9EW4 - chains A and P; structure by X-ray diffraction, 1.60 A resolution.

# Chain A
Name: 14-3-3 protein sigma
Source organism: Homo sapiens
UniProt: P31947 (1433S_HUMAN); residue numbers follow UniProt; this construct covers 1-231
Amino-acid sequence (236 residues; numbered -4 to 231; the number before each row is that of its first residue; numbers below 1 keep their minus sign (Gly-4 is residue -4)):
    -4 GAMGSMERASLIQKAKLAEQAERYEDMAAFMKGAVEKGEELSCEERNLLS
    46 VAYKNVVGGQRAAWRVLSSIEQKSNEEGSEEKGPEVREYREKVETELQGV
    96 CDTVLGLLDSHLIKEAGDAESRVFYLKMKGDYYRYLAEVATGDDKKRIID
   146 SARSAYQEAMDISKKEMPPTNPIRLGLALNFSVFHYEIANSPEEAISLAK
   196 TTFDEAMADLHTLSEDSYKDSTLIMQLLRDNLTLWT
Construct notes: expression tag (-4 to 0)
Covalent attachments: compound WQ9 linked to Cys38
Metal / ion sites: Mg2+ site 1 near Glu2 (its only coordinating residue here); Mg2+ site 2: Glu35, Glu110, Glu188; Mg2+ site 3: Glu75, Glu161; Mg2+ site 4 near Glu89 (its only coordinating residue here)
Small-molecule neighbours: WQ9 (1-[(5R)-2-(4-bromanyl-3-fluoranyl-phenyl)sulfonyl-2,7-diazaspiro[4.4]nonan-7-yl]-2-chloranyl-ethanone): Arg41, Asn42, Ser45, Glu115, Phe119, Lys122, Pro167, Ile168, Leu218, Ile219
UniProt features mapped onto this chain:
  - site (Interaction with phosphoserine on interacting protein): Arg56, Arg129
  - modified residue (Phosphoserine): Ser5, Ser74

# Chain P
Name: RAF proto-oncogene serine/threonine-protein kinase
Notes: EC 2.7.11.1
UniProt: P04049 (RAF1_HUMAN); residues 255-263 here = UniProt positions 255-263
Amino-acid sequence (9 residues; row label = number of the first residue in the row):
   255 QRSTSTPNV
Modified / non-standard residues: Ser259 (phosphoserine; SEP)
Small-molecule neighbours: WQ9 (1-[(5R)-2-(4-bromanyl-3-fluoranyl-phenyl)sulfonyl-2,7-diazaspiro[4.4]nonan-7-yl]-2-chloranyl-ethanone): Thr260, Pro261, Val263
UniProt features mapped onto this chain:
  - modified residue: Ser259 (Phosphoserine)
  - natural variant: Arg256 (R256S: In NS5), Ser257 (S257L: In NS5 and LPRD2), Ser259 (S259A: In an ovarian serous carcinoma sample; S259F: In NS5), Thr260 (T260I: In hypertrophic cardiomyopathy; uncertain significance; T260R: In NS5), Pro261 (P261A: In NS5; P261L: In NS5; P261S: In NS5), Val263 (V263A: In NS5)

# How chain A and chain P interact
Residue-residue contacts - 26 pairs, chain A then chain P:
  Asn42(A) with Val263(P)
  Val46(A) with Asn262(P)
  Lys49(A) with Ser259(P); Thr260(P); Asn262(P)
  Asn50(A) with Asn262(P)
  Arg56(A) with Ser259(P)
  Arg60(A) with Arg256(P)
  Lys122(A) with Thr260(P)
  Arg129(A) with Ser259(P)
  Tyr130(A) with Ser259(P)
  Gly171(A) with Thr260(P), hydrogen bond (backbone-side chain)
  Leu174(A) with Thr258(P); Ser259(P); Thr260(P)
  Asn175(A) with Ser259(P); Thr260(P), hydrogen bond (side chain-backbone)
  Val178(A) with Thr258(P)
  Tyr181(A) with Ser257(P)
  Glu182(A) with Arg256(P); Ser257(P), hydrogen bond
  Leu222(A) with Pro261(P)
  Asn226(A) with Ser257(P); Thr258(P), hydrogen bond (side chain-backbone)
  Leu229(A) with Gln255(P)
  Trp230(A) with Ser257(P), hydrogen bond
Also at the interface, not in a pair above, chain A (21 interface residues in all): Ser45, Ile219

# Overview
21 residues of chain A face 9 of chain P across their interface; the contacts include 5 hydrogen bonds. Polar
contacts include Gly171(A)-Thr260(P), Asn175(A)-Thr260(P) and Glu182(A)-Ser257(P). Bound to chain P: compound
WQ9. Compound WQ9 is covalently linked to Cys38(A).
Chain A is 14-3-3 protein sigma (Homo sapiens) and chain P is RAF proto-oncogene serine/threonine-protein
kinase; the structure, Ternary structure of 14-3-3s, C-RAF phosphopeptide 12mer (pS259) and compound 86
(1124384), was determined by X-ray diffraction.
